PDB entry 5O5P | electron microscopy, 4.10 A resolution (low resolution: residue-level contacts below are approximate; hydrogen-bond / salt-bridge calls are withheld) | chains 3 and 4 of the 4 polymer chains in the assembly

# Chain 3
Protein: Capsid proteins, VP3
Organism: Human poliovirus 3
Reference sequence: Q84895 (Q84895_9ENTO); residues 1-238 here correspond to UniProt positions 341-578 (UniProt number = residue number + 340)
Sequence (238 residues; row label = number of the first residue in the row):
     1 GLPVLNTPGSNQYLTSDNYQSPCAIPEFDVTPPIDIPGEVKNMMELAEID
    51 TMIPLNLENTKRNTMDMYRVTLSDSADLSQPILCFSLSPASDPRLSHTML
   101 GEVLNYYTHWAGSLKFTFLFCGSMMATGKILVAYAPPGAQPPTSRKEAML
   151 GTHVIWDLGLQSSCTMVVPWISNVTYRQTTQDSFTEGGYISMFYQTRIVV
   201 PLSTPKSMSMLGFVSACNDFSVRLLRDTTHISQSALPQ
Not modelled in the structure: 236-238
Sequence notes: engineered mutation Y19 (His359 in Q84895), F85 (Leu425 in Q84895)
Residues lining bound ligands: 9LW (1-[5-[4-(ethoxyiminomethyl)phenoxy]-3-methyl-pentyl]-3-pyridin-4-yl-imidazol-2-one): L14, A24, I25

# Chain 4
Protein: Capsid proteins,  VP4
Organism: Human poliovirus 3
Reference sequence: Q84895 (Q84895_9ENTO); numbering as in UniProt (aligned over 1-69)
Sequence (69 residues; each row starts with the number of its first residue):
     1 MGAQVSSQKVGAHENSNRAYGGSTINYTTINYYKDSASNAASKQDYSQDP
    51 SKFTEPLKDVLIKTAPALN
Not modelled in the structure: 1-24, 42-69
Sequence notes: engineered mutation A67 (Unk in Q84895)

# Interface between chain 3 and chain 4
Residue-residue contacts (8; chain 3 residue first):
  N18(3) with A40(4)
  Q20(3) with S38(4); N39(4)
  S21(3) with Y33(4); S38(4)
  P22(3) with Y33(4)
  C23(3) with D35(4)
  E27(3) with K34(4)
Other interface residues (no listed pair), chain 3 (8 interface residues in all): Y19, I25
Other interface residues (no listed pair), chain 4 (7 interface residues in all): Y32

# Overview
8 residues of chain 3 face 7 of chain 4 across their interface. Bound to chain 3: compound 9LW.
Chain 3 is Capsid proteins, VP3 and chain 4 is Capsid proteins,  VP4, both from Human poliovirus 3; the
structure, Poliovirus type 3 (strain Saukett) stabilized virus-like particle in complex with the pocket factor
compound GPP3, was determined by electron microscopy, deposited together with 5O5B.
